PDB entry 9CTJ | electron microscopy, 3.74 A resolution | chains B and J of the 7 polymer chains in the assembly

== Chain B ==
Protein: Gamma-aminobutyric acid receptor subunit alpha-1
Organism: Homo sapiens
Reference sequence: P14867 (GBRA1_HUMAN); residues 1-429 here correspond to UniProt positions 28-456 (UniProt number = residue number + 27)
Chain sequence (429 residues; numbered 1 to 429; the number before each row is that of its first residue):
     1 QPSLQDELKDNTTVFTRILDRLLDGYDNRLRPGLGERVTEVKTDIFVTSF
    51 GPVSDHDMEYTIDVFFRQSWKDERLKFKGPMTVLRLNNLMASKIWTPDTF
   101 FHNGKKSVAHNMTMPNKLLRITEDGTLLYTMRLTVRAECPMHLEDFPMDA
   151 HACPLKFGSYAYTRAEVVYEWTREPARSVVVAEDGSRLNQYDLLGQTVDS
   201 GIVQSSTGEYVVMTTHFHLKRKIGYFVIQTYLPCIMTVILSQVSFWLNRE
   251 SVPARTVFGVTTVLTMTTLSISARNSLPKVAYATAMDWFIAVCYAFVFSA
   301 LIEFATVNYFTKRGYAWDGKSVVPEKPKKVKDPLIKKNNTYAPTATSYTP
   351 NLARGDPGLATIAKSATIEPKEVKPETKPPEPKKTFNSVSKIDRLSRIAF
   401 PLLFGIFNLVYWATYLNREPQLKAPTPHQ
Unresolved in the structure: 1-10, 313-384, 419-429
Curated features (UniProtKB/Swiss-Prot):
  - binding site (4-aminobutanoate): Arg-67, Thr-130
  - binding site (3alpha-hydroxy-5alpha-pregnan-11,20-dione): Trp-246
  - glycosylation (N-linked (GlcNAc...) asparagine): Asn-11, Asn-111
Disulfide bonds: Cys-139/Cys-153
Covalent attachments: glycan linked to Asn-111

== Chain J ==
Protein: IgG2b Fab_1F4 Heavy Chain
Organism: Mus musculus
Chain sequence (454 residues; row label = number of the first residue in the row):
     1 EVQLQQSGAELVKPGASVKLSCTASGFNIKDTYMYWVKQRPEQGLEWIGR
    51 IDPANGDTKYDPKFQGKATITTDTFSNTAYLQLSSLTSEDTAVYYCARKG
   101 LRWAMDYWGQGTSVTVSTAKTTPPSVYPLAPGCGDTTGSSVTLGCLVKGY
   151 FPESVTVTWNSGSLSSSVHTFPALLQSGLYTMSSSVTVPSSTWPSQTVTC
   201 SVAHPASSTTVDKKLEPSGPISTINPCPPCKECHKCPAPNLEGGPSVFIF
   251 PPNIKDVLMISLTPKVTCVVVDVSEDDPDVQISWFVNNVEVHTAQTQTHR
   301 EDYNSTIRVVSTLPIQHQDWMSGKEFKCKVNNKDLPSPIERTISKIKGLV
   351 RAPQVYILPPPAEQLSRKDVSLTCLVVGFNPGDISVEWTSNGHTEENYKD
   401 TAPVLDSDGSYFIYSKLNMKTSKWEKTDSFSCNVRHEGLKNYYLKKTISR
   451 SPGK
Unresolved in the structure: 1, 118-454
Disulfide bonds: Cys-22/Cys-96

== How chain B and chain J interact ==
Contacting residue pairs (13):
  Lys-42(B) with Asp-31(J)
  Lys-71(B) with Asp-31(J), salt bridge
  Glu-170(B) with Arg-102(J); Trp-103(J)
  Trp-171(B) with Trp-103(J), hydrogen bond (backbone-side chain)
  Thr-172(B) with Tyr-33(J), hydrogen bond (backbone-side chain); Trp-103(J)
  Arg-173(B) with Trp-103(J)
  Glu-174(B) with Tyr-35(J); Arg-50(J), salt bridge
  Arg-177(B) with Arg-50(J)
  Ser-200(B) with Arg-102(J)
  Ile-202(B) with Arg-102(J)
Other interface residues (no listed pair), chain B (11 interface residues in all): Gly-201
Other interface residues (no listed pair), chain J (8 interface residues in all): Asn-28, Lys-99

== In short ==
The interface between chain B and chain J involves 11 residues on one side and 8 on the other, with 2 hydrogen
bonds and 2 salt bridges. Polar pairs include Lys-71(B)/Asp-31(J), Glu-174(B)/Arg-50(J) and
Trp-171(B)/Trp-103(J). N-acetylglucosamine is covalently linked to Asn-111(B).
Chain B is Gamma-aminobutyric acid receptor subunit alpha-1 (Homo sapiens) and chain J is IgG2b Fab_1F4 Heavy
Chain (Mus musculus); the structure, Native human GABAA receptor of beta2-alpha1-beta3-alpha2-gamma2 assembly,
was determined by electron microscopy (same publication as 9CRS, 9CRV, 9CSB, 9CT0, 9CTP, 9CTV and 6 further
entries).
